PDB entry 6BJ2 | X-ray diffraction, 3.35 A resolution | chains D and A of the 5 polymer chains in the assembly

# Chain D
Name: TCR 589 alpha chain
Organism: Homo sapiens
Reference sequence: Q6IRV4 (Q6IRV4_HUMAN); residues 116-204 here correspond to UniProt positions 139-227 (UniProt number = residue number + 23)
Chain sequence (206 residues; each row starts with the number of its first residue):
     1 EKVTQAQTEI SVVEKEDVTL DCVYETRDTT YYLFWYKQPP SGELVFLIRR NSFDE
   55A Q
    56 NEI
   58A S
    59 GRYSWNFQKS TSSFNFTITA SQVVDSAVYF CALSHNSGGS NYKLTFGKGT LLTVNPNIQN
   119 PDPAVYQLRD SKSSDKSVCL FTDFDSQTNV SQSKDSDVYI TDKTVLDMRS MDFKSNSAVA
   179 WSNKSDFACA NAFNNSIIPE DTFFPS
Not modelled in the structure: 185, 197, 204
Disulfides: Cys-22/Cys-89, Cys-137/Cys-187
Covalently attached groups: N-acetylglucosamine (NAG) linked to Asn-73
Modified / non-standard residues: Glu-1 (pyroglutamic acid; PCA)
Metal / ion sites: Zn2+: Asp-120 (shared with 1 residue of chain E)

# Chain A
Name: HLA class I histocompatibility antigen, B-35 alpha chain
Organism: Homo sapiens
Reference sequence: P30685 (1B35_HUMAN); residues 1-276 here correspond to UniProt positions 25-300 (UniProt number = residue number + 24)
Chain sequence (276 residues; each row starts with the number of its first residue):
     1 GSHSMRYFYT AMSRPGRGEP RFIAVGYVDD TQFVRFDSDA ASPRTEPRAP WIEQEGPEYW
    61 DRNTQIFKTN TQTYRESLRN LRGYYNQSEA GSHIIQRMYG CDLGPDGRLL RGHDQSAYDG
   121 KDYIALNEDL SSWTAADTAA QITQRKWEAA RVAEQLRAYL EGLCVEWLRR YLENGKETLQ
   181 RADPPKTHVT HHPVSDHEAT LRCWALGFYP AEITLTWQRD GEDQTQDTEL VETRPAGDRT
   241 FQKWAAVVVP SGEEQRYTCH VQHEGLPKPL TLRWEP
Not modelled in the structure: 225-227
Disulfides: Cys-101/Cys-164, Cys-203/Cys-259
Metal / ion sites: Zn2+ near Glu-58 (its only coordinating residue here)
Reported in the primary citation:
  - mutagenesis - S116F: increased expression

# How chain D and chain A interact
Pairs across the interface - 19 pairs, chain D then chain A:
  Thr-29(D) / Gly-162(A)  hydrogen bond (side chain-backbone)
  Thr-29(D) / Leu-163(A)
  Thr-30(D) / Ala-158(A)  hydrogen bond (side chain-backbone)
  Thr-30(D) / Gly-162(A)
  Thr-30(D) / Leu-163(A)  hydrogen bond (side chain-backbone)
  Tyr-32(D) / Gln-155(A)  hydrogen bond (side chain-backbone)
  Tyr-32(D) / Ala-158(A)  hydrophobic
  Arg-49(D) / Arg-151(A)
  Arg-49(D) / Glu-154(A)  salt bridge
  Asn-51(D) / Glu-154(A)  hydrogen bond
  Phe-53(D) / Glu-154(A)
  Phe-53(D) / Ala-158(A)  hydrophobic
  Asn-94(D) / Arg-62(A)
  Gly-96(D) / Arg-62(A)
  Gly-96(D) / Gln-65(A)
  Gly-97(D) / Gln-65(A)  hydrogen bond (backbone-side chain)
  Ser-98(D) / Gln-65(A)
  Ser-98(D) / Ile-66(A)
  Ser-98(D) / Thr-69(A)
Interface residues without a listed pair, chain D (13 interface residues in all): Asp-28, Ser-52, Tyr-100
Interface residues without a listed pair, chain A (13 interface residues in all): Arg-157, Tyr-159, Glu-166

# In short
Chain D and chain A each contribute 13 residues to their interface, with 6 hydrogen bonds and 1 salt bridge.
Polar contacts include Arg-49(D)/Glu-154(A), Thr-29(D)/Gly-162(A) and Thr-30(D)/Ala-158(A).
N-acetylglucosamine is covalently linked to Asn-73(D). From the paper: S116F of chain A increases expression.
Here chain D is TCR 589 alpha chain and chain A is HLA class I histocompatibility antigen, B-35 alpha chain,
both from Homo sapiens. Entry 6BJ2 (TCR589 in complex with HIV(Pol448-456)/HLA-B35) was determined by X-ray
diffraction together with 6BJ3 and 6BJ8 from the same study.
